Entry 9CEG (electron microscopy, 2.86 A resolution); this record covers chains A and W of the 28 polymer chains in the assembly.

[Chain A]
Name: Proteasome subunit alpha
Organism: Mycobacterium tuberculosis
Reference sequence: P9WHU1 (PSA_MYCTU); residues 1-248 here = UniProt positions 1-248
Amino-acid sequence (248 residues; each row starts with the number of its first residue):
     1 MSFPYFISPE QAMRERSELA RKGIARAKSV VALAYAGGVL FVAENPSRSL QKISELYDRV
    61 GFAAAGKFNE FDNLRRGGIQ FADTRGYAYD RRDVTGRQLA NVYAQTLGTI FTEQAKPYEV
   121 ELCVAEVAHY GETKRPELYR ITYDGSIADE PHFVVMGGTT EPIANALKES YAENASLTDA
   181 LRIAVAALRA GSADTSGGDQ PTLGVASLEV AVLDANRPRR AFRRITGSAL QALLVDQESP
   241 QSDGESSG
Disordered / not traced: 1-7, 191-202, 235-248
Reported in the primary citation:
  - allosteric site: Q98
  - mutagenesis - Q98K (3-fold): decreased catalytic activity
  - mutagenesis - S17F: unchanged catalytic activity
  - mutagenesis - K52F: increased catalytic activity

[Chain W]
Name: Proteasome subunit beta
Organism: Mycobacterium tuberculosis
Notes: EC 3.4.25.1
Reference sequence: P9WHT9 (PSB_MYCTU); residues 1-234 here correspond to UniProt positions 58-291 (UniProt number = residue number + 57)
Amino-acid sequence (234 residues; row label = number of the first residue in the row):
     1 ATIVALKYPG GVVMAGDRRS TQGNMISGRD VRKVYITDDY TATGIAGTAA VAVEFARLYA
    61 VELEHYEKLE GVPLTFAGKI NRLAIMVRGN LAAAMQGLLA LPLLAGYDIH ASDPQSAGRI
   121 VSFDAAGGWN IEEEGYQAVG SGSLFAKSSM KKLYSQVTDG DSGLRVAVEA LYDAADDDSA
   181 TGGPDLVRGI FPTAVIIDAD GAVDVPESRI AELARAIIES RSGADTFGSD GGEK
Disordered / not traced: 223-234
Sequence notes: engineered mutation A1 (Thr58 in P9WHT9)
Reported in the primary citation:
  - catalytic residues: D17, K33 (citing earlier work)
  - mutagenesis - V53Q: increased catalytic activity
  - mutagenesis - Y35F: decreased catalytic activity
  - mutagenesis - A92G/A93G/A94G, A100S: abolished catalytic activity
  - mutagenesis - T1A: decreased catalytic activity (citing earlier work)

[Interface between chain A and chain W]
Residue-residue contacts - 21 pairs, chain A then chain W:
  E55(A) with K68(W)
  L56(A) with K68(W), hydrogen bond (backbone-side chain)
  Y57(A) with K68(W)
  D58(A) with E64(W)
  R75(A) with K68(W); L69(W)
  R76(A) with L69(W); E70(W), salt bridge
  I79(A) with H65(W); K68(W)
  Q80(A) with H65(W)
  D83(A) with H65(W), salt bridge; K68(W), salt bridge
  Y87(A) with E54(W), hydrogen bond; R57(W), hydrogen bond (backbone-side chain); L58(W); V61(W), hydrophobic
  R91(A) with E64(W), salt bridge
  R219(A) with E64(W), salt bridge
  R220(A) with E64(W), salt bridge; E67(W), salt bridge
Interface residues without a listed pair, chain A (14 interface residues in all): G86

[Overview]
14 residues of chain A and 10 residues of chain W are in contact, with 3 hydrogen bonds and 7 salt bridges.
Polar contacts include R76(A)-E70(W), D83(A)-H65(W) and D83(A)-K68(W). From the paper: catalytic residues
D17(W) and K33(W); Y35F and T1A of chain W reduce catalytic activity; 8 substitutions were tested in all.
Here chain A is Proteasome subunit alpha and chain W is Proteasome subunit beta, both from Mycobacterium
tuberculosis. Entry 9CEG (20S Proteasome core particle beta-T1A mutant resting state (Frame 20)) was
determined by electron microscopy (same publication as 9CE5, 9CE7, 9CE8, 9CEB and 9CEE).
